4CPH - chains B and D of the 4 polymer chains in the assembly; structure by X-ray diffraction, 1.64 A resolution.

== Chain B ==
Name: Streptavidin
Source organism: Streptomyces avidinii
UniProt: P22629 (SAV_STRAV); residues 13-139 here correspond to UniProt positions 37-163 (UniProt number = residue number + 24)
Chain sequence (133 residues; row label = number of the first residue in the row):
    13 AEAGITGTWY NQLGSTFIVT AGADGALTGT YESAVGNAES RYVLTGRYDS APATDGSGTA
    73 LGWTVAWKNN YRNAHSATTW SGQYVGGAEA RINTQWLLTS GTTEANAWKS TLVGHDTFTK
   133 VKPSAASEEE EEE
Unresolved in the structure: 13-15, 136-145
Differences from the reference sequence: expression tag (140-145)
Ligand contacts: LH4 (5-[(3aS,4S,6aR)-2-oxo-hexahydro-1H-thieno[3,4- d]imidazolidin-4-yl]-N'-{2,6-bis[4-(morpholine-4- sulfonyl)phenyl]phenyl}pentanehydrazide): Asn23, Leu25, Ser27, Tyr43, Ser45, Ser52, Tyr54, Trp79, Arg84, Asn85, Ala86, Ser88, Thr90, Trp92, Trp108, Leu110, Asp128
UniProt features mapped onto this chain:
  - motif: Arg59 to Asp61 (Cell attachment site)
  - binding site (biotin): Tyr43, Tyr54, Trp92, Trp108, Trp120

== Chain D ==
Name: Streptavidin
Source organism: Streptomyces avidinii
UniProt: P22629 (SAV_STRAV); residues 13-139 here correspond to UniProt positions 37-163 (UniProt number = residue number + 24)
Chain sequence (127 residues; row label = number of the first residue in the row):
    13 AEAGITGTWY AQLGDTFIVT AGADGALTGT YEAAVGNAES RYVLTGRYDS APATDGSGTA
    73 LGWTVAWKNN YRNAHSATTW SGQYVGGAEA RINTQWLLTS GTTEANAWKS TLVGHDTFTK
   133 VKPSAAS
Unresolved in the structure: 13-15, 47, 135-139
Differences from the reference sequence: engineered mutation Ala23 (Asn47 in P22629), Asp27 (Ser51 in P22629), Ala45 (Ser69 in P22629)
UniProt features mapped onto this chain:
  - motif: Arg59 to Asp61 (Cell attachment site)
  - binding site (biotin): Tyr43, Tyr54, Trp92, Trp108, Trp120

== Chain B / chain D interface ==
Contacting residue pairs (86):
  Val55(B) with Arg59(D)
  Thr57(B) with Thr57(D), hydrogen bond; Gly58(D); Arg59(D)
  Gly58(B) with Thr57(D), hydrogen bond (backbone-side chain)
  Arg59(B) with Val55(D); Thr57(D); Thr76(D); Ala78(D)
  Tyr60(B) with Ala78(D)
  Asp61(B) with Lys80(D); Asn85(D), hydrogen bond; His87(D), salt bridge
  Ser62(B) with Lys80(D)
  Ala63(B) with Lys80(D); Asn85(D), hydrogen bond (backbone-side chain); His87(D), hydrogen bond (backbone-side chain)
  Pro64(B) with His87(D)
  Ala65(B) with His87(D)
  Ser69(B) with Thr114(D); Thr115(D)
  Gly70(B) with Gly113(D); Thr114(D), hydrogen bond (backbone-backbone)
  Ala72(B) with His87(D); Ser88(D); Ala89(D); Thr111(D)
  Leu73(B) with Ala89(D)
  Gly74(B) with Thr76(D), hydrogen bond (backbone-side chain); Thr91(D)
  Trp75(B) with Thr76(D), hydrogen bond (backbone-side chain)
  Thr76(B) with Arg59(D); Gly74(D), hydrogen bond (side chain-backbone); Trp75(D), hydrogen bond (side chain-backbone)
  Ala78(B) with Arg59(D); Tyr60(D)
  Lys80(B) with Asp61(D); Ser62(D); Ala63(D)
  Asn85(B) with Asp61(D), hydrogen bond; Ala63(D), hydrogen bond (side chain-backbone)
  His87(B) with Asp61(D), salt bridge; Ala63(D); Pro64(D); Ala65(D), hydrogen bond (side chain-backbone); Ala72(D)
  Ser88(B) with Ala72(D)
  Ala89(B) with Ala72(D); Leu73(D); Ser93(D)
  Thr91(B) with Gly74(D); Thr91(D), hydrogen bond; Trp92(D); Ser93(D)
  Trp92(B) with Thr91(D)
  Ser93(B) with Ala89(D); Thr91(D); Leu109(D), hydrogen bond (side chain-backbone); Thr111(D), hydrogen bond
  Gly94(B) with Thr111(D), hydrogen bond (backbone-side chain)
  Gln95(B) with Ser112(D); Gly113(D); Thr114(D), hydrogen bond (side chain-backbone); Ser122(D)
  Arg103(B) with Glu116(D), salt bridge
  Gln107(B) with Leu109(D); Thr123(D), hydrogen bond
  Trp108(B) with Leu109(D)
  Leu109(B) with Ser93(D), hydrogen bond (backbone-side chain); Gln107(D); Trp108(D); Leu109(D), hydrophobic
  Thr111(B) with Ala72(D); Ser93(D), hydrogen bond; Gly94(D), hydrogen bond (side chain-backbone)
  Ser112(B) with Gln95(D)
  Gly113(B) with Gly70(D); Gln95(D)
  Thr114(B) with Ser69(D); Gly70(D), hydrogen bond (backbone-backbone); Gln95(D), hydrogen bond (backbone-side chain)
  Thr115(B) with Gly68(D); Ser69(D)
  Glu116(B) with Arg103(D), salt bridge
  Ser122(B) with Gln95(D)
  Thr123(B) with Gln107(D), hydrogen bond
Interface residues without a listed pair, chain B (44 interface residues in all): Gly68, Val77, Leu110, Ala119
Interface residues without a listed pair, chain D (44 interface residues in all): Asp67, Leu110, Ala119

== Overview ==
The chain B/chain D interface involves 44 residues from each chain; the contacts include 25 hydrogen bonds and
4 salt bridges. Among the polar pairs are Asp61(B)-His87(D), His87(B)-Asp61(D) and Arg103(B)-Glu116(D). Bound
to chain B: compound LH4.
Here chain B is Streptavidin and chain D is Streptavidin, both from Streptomyces avidinii. Entry 4CPH
(trans-divalent streptavidin with love-hate ligand 4) was determined by X-ray diffraction (same publication as
4CPE, 4CPF and 4CPI).
